6L7R - chains A and B; structure by X-ray diffraction, 1.85 A resolution.

Chain A:
Molecule: Putative spindle pole body component alp6 protein
Organism: Chaetomium thermophilum (strain DSM 1495 / CBS 144.50 / IMI 039719)
Notes: fragment: N-terminus
UniProtKB: G0SED1 (G0SED1_CHATD); residues 7-107 here correspond to UniProt positions 8-108 (UniProt number = residue number + 1)
Chain sequence (107 residues; each row starts with the number of its first residue):
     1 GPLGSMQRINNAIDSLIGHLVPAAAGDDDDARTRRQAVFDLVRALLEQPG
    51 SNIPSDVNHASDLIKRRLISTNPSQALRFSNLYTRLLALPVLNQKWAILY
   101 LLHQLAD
Unresolved in the structure: 55-56
Differences from the reference sequence: expression tag (1-6)

Chain B:
Molecule: Mozart1
Organism: Chaetomium thermophilum (strain DSM 1495 / CBS 144.50 / IMI 039719)
UniProtKB: G0RZC6 (G0RZC6_CHATD); residues 1-83 here = UniProt positions 1-83
Chain sequence (86 residues; numbered -2 to 83; the number before each row is that of its first residue; numbers below 1 keep their minus sign (Gly-2 is residue -2)):
    -2 GPHMPPSERAEKQAAAQQAVDILHEIATILNCHLDRRTLSICISMIENGV
    48 NPEALANVIKELRVLGQDPQQLDALVANYLASSRRR
Unresolved in the structure: -2 to 0, 80-83
Differences from the reference sequence: expression tag (-2 to 0)

Interface between chain A and chain B:
Contacting residue pairs (99; chain A residue first):
  Gly1(A) - Asn45(B)
  Gly1(A) - Gly46(B)
  Pro2(A) - Asn45(B)
  Pro2(A) - Gly46(B)
  Ser5(A) - Asn45(B)  hydrogen bond
  Arg8(A) - Asn45(B)  hydrogen bond
  Ile9(A) - Asn45(B)
  Ile9(A) - Val47(B)  hydrophobic
  Ala12(A) - Ile38(B)
  Ala12(A) - Met42(B)  hydrophobic
  Ile13(A) - Met42(B)  hydrophobic
  Ser15(A) - Arg34(B)
  Ser15(A) - Ile38(B)
  Leu16(A) - Thr35(B)
  Leu16(A) - Ile38(B)  hydrophobic
  Leu16(A) - Ile56(B)  hydrophobic
  Leu16(A) - Leu59(B)  hydrophobic
  His19(A) - Asp32(B)  salt bridge
  His19(A) - Arg34(B)
  His19(A) - Thr35(B)
  Leu20(A) - Ile56(B)  hydrophobic
  Leu20(A) - Leu59(B)
  Leu20(A) - Gly63(B)
  Val21(A) - Leu59(B)
  Ala23(A) - Leu69(B)  hydrophobic
  Arg34(A) - Leu69(B)
  Arg34(A) - Val73(B)
  Gln36(A) - Tyr76(B)
  Ala37(A) - Leu72(B)
  Ala37(A) - Tyr76(B)  hydrophobic
  Val38(A) - Leu59(B)  hydrophobic
  Val38(A) - Leu69(B)  hydrophobic
  Val38(A) - Leu72(B)  hydrophobic
  Asp40(A) - Tyr76(B)
  Leu41(A) - Leu62(B)  hydrophobic
  Val42(A) - Val55(B)  hydrophobic
  Leu45(A) - Ala51(B)
  Leu45(A) - Val55(B)  hydrophobic
  Leu45(A) - Glu58(B)
  Leu46(A) - Val47(B)  hydrophobic
  Leu46(A) - Ala51(B)  hydrophobic
  Leu46(A) - Leu52(B)
  Leu46(A) - Val55(B)  hydrophobic
  Pro49(A) - Asn48(B)
  Gly50(A) - Glu50(B)
  Ser51(A) - Glu50(B)  hydrogen bond
  Ile64(A) - Leu27(B)  hydrophobic
  Leu68(A) - Ile26(B)  hydrophobic
  Leu68(A) - Leu27(B)  hydrophobic
  Asn72(A) - Ile26(B)
  Gln75(A) - Ile26(B)
  Arg78(A) - Glu22(B)  salt bridge
  Arg78(A) - Ile26(B)
  Phe79(A) - Ile23(B)  hydrophobic
  Leu82(A) - Ile19(B)
  Leu82(A) - Glu22(B)
  Leu82(A) - Ile23(B)  hydrophobic
  Leu82(A) - Ile26(B)  hydrophobic
  Arg85(A) - Gln15(B)  hydrogen bond
  Arg85(A) - Ile19(B)
  Leu86(A) - Leu20(B)  hydrophobic
  Leu89(A) - Ala12(B)
  Leu89(A) - Ala16(B)
  Leu89(A) - Ile19(B)  hydrophobic
  Pro90(A) - Lys9(B)
  Pro90(A) - Ala12(B)
  Val91(A) - Ala12(B)
  Val91(A) - Ala13(B)
  Leu92(A) - Ala16(B)  hydrophobic
  Leu92(A) - Leu20(B)  hydrophobic
  Leu92(A) - Ile40(B)  hydrophobic
  Leu92(A) - Glu44(B)
  Asn93(A) - Glu44(B)  hydrogen bond (backbone-side chain)
  Gln94(A) - Ile43(B)
  Gln94(A) - Glu44(B)  hydrogen bond (backbone-side chain)
  Trp96(A) - Pro49(B)  hydrophobic
  Ala97(A) - Ile43(B)
  Ala97(A) - Pro49(B)
  Ile98(A) - Leu20(B)  hydrophobic
  Ile98(A) - Ile43(B)  hydrophobic
  Ile98(A) - Glu44(B)
  Tyr100(A) - Glu50(B)
  Leu101(A) - Cys39(B)  hydrophobic
  Leu101(A) - Ile43(B)  hydrophobic
  Leu101(A) - Ala53(B)  hydrophobic
  Leu102(A) - Leu20(B)
  Leu102(A) - Ile23(B)  hydrophobic
  Leu102(A) - Cys29(B)  hydrogen bond (backbone-side chain)
  Leu102(A) - Leu31(B)  hydrophobic
  Gln104(A) - Ala53(B)
  Gln104(A) - Lys57(B)  hydrogen bond (backbone-side chain)
  Leu105(A) - Cys29(B)
  Leu105(A) - Leu31(B)  hydrophobic
  Leu105(A) - Ala53(B)
  Leu105(A) - Lys57(B)
  Ala106(A) - Leu27(B)
  Asp107(A) - Leu27(B)  hydrogen bond (backbone-backbone)
  Asp107(A) - Asn28(B)  hydrogen bond (backbone-side chain)
  Asp107(A) - His30(B)  salt bridge
Also at the interface, not in a pair above, chain A (58 interface residues in all): Ile17, Pro22, Thr33, Ile53, Arg67, Lys95, Leu99, His103
Also at the interface, not in a pair above, chain B (49 interface residues in all): Ala24, Leu36, Asn54, Arg60, Leu77

Summary:
58 residues of chain A face 49 of chain B across their interface; the contacts include 10 hydrogen bonds and 3
salt bridges. Among the polar pairs are His19(A)-Asp32(B), Arg78(A)-Glu22(B) and Asp107(A)-His30(B).
Here chain A is Putative spindle pole body component alp6 protein and chain B is Mozart1, both from Chaetomium
thermophilum (strain DSM 1495 / CBS 144.50 / IMI 039719). Entry 6L7R (Crystal structure of Chaetomium GCP3
N-terminus and Mozart1) was determined by X-ray diffraction together with 6L80, 6L81 and 6L82 from the same
study.
